PDB entry 1AKU | X-ray diffraction, 1.90 A resolution | chain A

== Chain A ==
Molecule: Flavodoxin
From: Desulfovibrio vulgaris subsp. vulgaris str. Hildenborough
UniProt: P00323 (FLAV_DESVH); residue numbers follow UniProt; this construct covers 2-148
Amino-acid sequence (147 residues; row label = number of the first residue in the row):
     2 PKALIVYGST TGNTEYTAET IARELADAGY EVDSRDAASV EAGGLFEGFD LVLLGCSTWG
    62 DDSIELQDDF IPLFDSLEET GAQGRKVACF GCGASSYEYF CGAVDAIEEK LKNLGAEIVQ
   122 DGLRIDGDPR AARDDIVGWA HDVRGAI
Sequence notes: engineered mutation A95 (Asp in P00323)
Residues lining bound ligands: FMN (flavin mononucleotide): G9, S10, T11, T12, G13, N14, T15, E16, S58, T59, W60, G61, D63, Q68, C93, G94, A95, Y98, Y100, F101, C102, G128

== Overview ==
Bound to chain A: flavin mononucleotide.
Chain A is Flavodoxin (Desulfovibrio vulgaris subsp. vulgaris str. Hildenborough); the structure, D95A
hydroquinone flavodoxin mutant from D. vulgaris, was determined by X-ray diffraction together with 1C7E, 1C7F,
1AKQ and 1AKV from the same study.
